PDB entry 8ABJ | electron microscopy, 3.70 A resolution | chains Q and O of the 20 polymer chains in the assembly

[Chain Q]
Name: YALI0F24673p
Organism: Yarrowia lipolytica
UniProtKB: Q6C0H4 (Q6C0H4_YARLI); residues 11-147 here correspond to UniProt positions 1-137 (UniProt number = residue number - 10)
Amino-acid sequence (137 residues; row label = number of the first residue in the row):
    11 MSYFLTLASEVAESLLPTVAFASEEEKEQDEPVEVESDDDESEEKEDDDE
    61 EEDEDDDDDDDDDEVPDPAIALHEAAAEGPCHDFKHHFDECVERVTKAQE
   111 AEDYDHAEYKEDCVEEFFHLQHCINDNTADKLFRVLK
Disordered / not traced: 11-75, 147
Cystine bridges: Cys-91/Cys-133, Cys-101/Cys-123

[Chain O]
Name: YALI0A17468p
Organism: Yarrowia lipolytica
UniProtKB: Q6CGP7 (Q6CGP7_YARLI); residue numbers follow UniProt; this construct covers 1-330
Amino-acid sequence (330 residues; each row starts with the number of its first residue):
     1 MRRRRIGVWPENRRVSRLWVSLSPRSCVTCPVPTNQNPPINNHHTPILTQ
    51 MFKAIPLRQALLGISSAVCAGATTTYYYTTKAEAMTAAEHGLHPAEYPWP
   101 QNGMLSTFDHASLRRGYQVYKEVCAACHSLDRIAWRNLVGVTHTTDEAKA
   151 FAEELEYDDEPDDEGNPRKRPGKLADYIPGPYPNEQAARAANQGALPPDL
   201 SLIAKARHGGADYIFALLTGYPDEPPAGVVLAPGMNYNPYFPGGGIGMAR
   251 TLFDGVVEYEDGTPATTSQMAKDVAAFLTWAAEPEHDERKKLGLKAIIVI
   301 SAMLGLSVYIKKFKWSPIKNRKFIYNPPKN
Disordered / not traced: 1-84, 329-330
Ion coordination: heme c Fe: His-128, Met-248
Ligand contacts:
  - heme c (HEC): Val-119, Val-123, Cys-124, Cys-127, His-128, Asn-192, Ala-195, Leu-196, Pro-197, Pro-198, Leu-200, Ile-203, Arg-207, Tyr-213, Ile-214, Leu-217, Leu-218, Phe-241, Ile-246, Gly-247, Met-248, Thr-251, Leu-252, Val-274, Leu-278
  - phosphatidylethanolamine (PTY): Leu-292, Lys-295, Ala-296, Val-299, Ile-300

[Chain Q / chain O interface]
Contacting residue pairs (34):
  Asp-77(Q) / Asp-254(O)
  Asp-77(Q) / Thr-266(O)
  Asp-77(Q) / Thr-267(O)
  Asp-77(Q) / Ser-268(O)  hydrogen bond (side chain-backbone)
  Pro-78(Q) / Thr-266(O)
  Ala-79(Q) / Ser-268(O)
  Val-105(Q) / Ala-227(O)
  Glu-121(Q) / Gly-228(O)
  Asp-122(Q) / Ala-227(O)
  Asp-122(Q) / Gly-228(O)
  Cys-123(Q) / Ala-227(O)  hydrogen bond (backbone-backbone)
  Val-124(Q) / Ala-88(O)  hydrophobic
  Val-124(Q) / Val-229(O)  hydrophobic
  Phe-127(Q) / Pro-222(O)  hydrophobic
  Phe-127(Q) / Pro-226(O)  hydrophobic
  Phe-127(Q) / Pro-239(O)  hydrophobic
  Phe-128(Q) / Ala-87(O)
  Phe-128(Q) / Gly-91(O)
  Phe-128(Q) / Leu-92(O)
  Phe-128(Q) / Tyr-237(O)
  Phe-128(Q) / Pro-239(O)
  Gln-131(Q) / Leu-92(O)
  His-132(Q) / His-93(O)
  Asn-135(Q) / Ala-95(O)
  Asn-135(Q) / Tyr-240(O)  hydrogen bond
  Asp-140(Q) / Pro-98(O)
  Leu-142(Q) / Phe-215(O)  hydrophobic
  Phe-143(Q) / Tyr-97(O)  hydrophobic
  Phe-143(Q) / Pro-98(O)
  Phe-143(Q) / Trp-99(O)  hydrophobic
  Phe-143(Q) / Phe-215(O)  hydrophobic
  Phe-143(Q) / Lys-272(O)
  Leu-146(Q) / Gln-269(O)
  Leu-146(Q) / Lys-272(O)
Also at the interface, not in a pair above, chain Q (23 interface residues in all): Pro-76, Phe-98, Val-102, Thr-106, Gln-109, Ala-139
Also at the interface, not in a pair above, chain O (25 interface residues in all): Glu-96

[Summary]
Chain Q and chain O form an interface of 23 and 25 residues respectively, with 3 hydrogen bonds. Polar pairs
include Asp-77(Q)/Ser-268(O), Asn-135(Q)/Tyr-240(O) and Cys-123(Q)/Ala-227(O). Chain O binds
phosphatidylethanolamine and heme c. His-128(O) and Met-248(O) form the heme c Fe site.
Chain Q is YALI0F24673p and chain O is YALI0A17468p, both from Yarrowia lipolytica; the structure, Complex
III2 from Yarrowia lipolytica, antimycin A bound, c-position, was determined by electron microscopy, deposited
together with 8AB6, 8AB7, 8AB8, 8AB9, 8ABA, 8ABB and 11 further entries.
